PDB entry 4URU | X-ray diffraction, 2.83 A resolution | chains R and S

[Chain R]
Protein: Gtpase hras
Source organism: Homo sapiens
UniProtKB: P01112 (RASH_HUMAN); numbering as in UniProt (aligned over 1-166)
Sequence (185 residues; row label = number of the first residue in the row; numbers below 1 keep their minus sign (Met-18 is residue -18)):
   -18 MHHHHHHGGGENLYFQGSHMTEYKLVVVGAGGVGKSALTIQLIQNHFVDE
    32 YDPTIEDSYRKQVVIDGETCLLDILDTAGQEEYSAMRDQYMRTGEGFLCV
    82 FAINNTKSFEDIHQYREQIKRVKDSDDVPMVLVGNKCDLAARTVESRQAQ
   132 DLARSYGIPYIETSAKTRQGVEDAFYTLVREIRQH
Unresolved in the structure: -18 to -1
Sequence notes: expression tag (-18 to 0)
Curated features (UniProtKB/Swiss-Prot):
  - region: His166 (Hypervariable region)
  - motif: Tyr32 to Tyr40 (Effector region)
  - binding site (GTP): Gly13 to Ala18, Val29 to Thr35, Ala59, Gly60, Asn116 to Asp119, Ser145 to Lys147
  - modified residue: Met1 (N-acetylmethionine), Thr2 (N-acetylthreonine), Cys118 (S-nitrosocysteine)
  - glycosylation: Thr35 (Microbial infection: O-linked (Glc) threonine)
  - natural variant: Gly12 (G12A: In CSTLO; G12C: In CSTLO; G12D: In CSTLO; G12E: In CSTLO; G12S: In CSTLO and CMEMS; G12V: In CSTLO, bladder carcinoma and CMEMS), Gly13 (G13C: In CSTLO; G13D: In CSTLO; G13R: In SFM), Gln22 (Q22K: In CMEMS), Glu37 (E37EE: In CSTLO), Thr58 (T58I: In CSTLO), Gln61 (Q61K: In NMTC2; Q61L: In melanoma), Glu63 (E63K: In CMEMS), Ser89 (S89C: Found in a patient with severe fetal hydrops and pleural effusion; uncertain significance), Lys117 (K117R: In CSTLO), Ala146 (A146T: In CSTLO; A146V: In CSTLO)
  - mutagenesis: Ser17 (S17N: Dominant negative. Prevents PLCE1 EGF-induced recruitment to plasma membrane. No effect on subcellular location of isoform 2), Asn26 (N26G: Loss of interaction with PLCE1; when associated with V-12), Val29 (V29A: No effect on interaction with PLCE1; when associated with V-12), Tyr32 (Y32F: Loss of interaction and recruitment to plasma membrane of PLCE1; when associated with V-12), Pro34 (P34G: No effect on interaction with PLCE1; when associated with V-12), Thr35 (T35S: Loss of interaction with PLCE1; when associated with V-12), Glu37 (E37G: No effect on interaction with PLCE1; when associated with V-12), Asp38 (D38N: No effect on interaction with PLCE1; when associated with V-12), Ser39 (S39C: No effect on interaction with PLCE1; when associated with V-12), Ala59 (A59T: Loss of GTPase activity and creation of an autophosphorylation site), Gln61 (Q61I: Moderately increased transformation of cultured cell lines; Q61R: Promotes interaction with SHOC2 and PP1C; Q61V: Strongly increased transformation of cultured cell lines), Ala83 (A83T: GTP-binding activity reduced by factor of 30), 4 further mutagenesis entries in UniProt

[Chain S]
Protein: Son of sevenless homolog 1
Source organism: Homo sapiens
UniProtKB: Q07889 (SOS1_HUMAN); numbering as in UniProt (aligned over 564-1049)
Sequence (487 residues; each row starts with the number of its first residue):
   563 MEEQMRLPSADVYRFAEPDSEENIIFEENMQPKAGIPIIKAGTVIKLIER
   613 LTYHMYADPNFVRTFLTTYRSFCKPQELLSLIIERFEIPEPEPTEADRIA
   663 IENGDQPLSAELKRFRKEYIQPVQLRVLNVCRHWVEHHFYDFERDAYLLQ
   713 RMEEFIGTVRGKAMKKWVESITKIIQRKKIARDNGPGHNITFQSSPPTVE
   763 WHISRPGHIETFDLLTLHPIEIARQLTLLESDLYRAVQPSELVGSVWTKE
   813 DKEINSPNLLKMIRHTTNLTLWFEKCIVETENLEERVAVVSRIIEILQVF
   863 QELNNFNGVLEVVSAMNSSPVYRLDHTFEQIPSRQKKILEEAHELSEDHY
   913 KKYLAKLRSINPPCVPFFGIYLTNILKTEEGNPEVLKRHGKELINFSKRR
   963 KVAEITGEIQQYQNQPYCLRVESDIKRFFENLNPMGNSMEKEFTDYLFNK
  1013 SLEIEPRNPKPLPRFPKKYSYPLKSPGVRPSNPRPGT
Unresolved in the structure: 563-566, 654-669, 744-753, 1046-1049
Sequence notes: expression tag (563)
Residues lining bound ligands: ligands (6W2; 4-methoxy-N-(1,3-thiazol-2-yl)benzenesulfonamide): Met878, Asn879, Tyr884, Phe890, Leu901, Glu902, His905
What the authors report for this chain:
  - binding site for ligands: Phe890, His905

[Interface between chain R and chain S]
Contacting residue pairs (72):
  Gly13(R) with Thr810(S)
  Gly15(R) with Glu942(S)
  Ser17(R) with Glu942(S), hydrogen bond
  Ile21(R) with Lys939(S); Gly943(S)
  Gln25(R) with Gly943(S)
  Asp30(R) with Gly943(S); Asn944(S); Pro945(S)
  Glu31(R) with Gly943(S); Asn944(S); Lys963(S), salt bridge
  Tyr32(R) with Lys939(S); Gly943(S); Asn944(S), hydrogen bond (backbone-side chain); Lys963(S)
  Pro34(R) with Asn936(S); Lys939(S); Thr940(S)
  Tyr40(R) with His911(S)
  Asp54(R) with His911(S), salt bridge
  Ile55(R) with His911(S)
  Asp57(R) with Thr935(S); Lys939(S), hydrogen bond (backbone-side chain)
  Thr58(R) with Thr935(S)
  Ala59(R) with Thr935(S), hydrogen bond (backbone-side chain); Leu938(S)
  Gly60(R) with Trp809(S), hydrogen bond (backbone-side chain); Leu934(S); Leu938(S)
  Gln61(R) with Phe929(S); Gly931(S), hydrogen bond (side chain-backbone); Thr935(S), hydrogen bond
  Glu63(R) with Lys814(S), salt bridge; Leu822(S); Ile825(S); Arg826(S), salt bridge; Thr829(S), hydrogen bond (backbone-side chain)
  Tyr64(R) with Met824(S); Ile825(S); Thr829(S); Phe929(S), hydrophobic; Phe930(S); Gly931(S)
  Ser65(R) with Thr829(S)
  Ala66(R) with Thr832(S); Ser876(S)
  Met67(R) with Ser876(S); Tyr912(S); Phe929(S), hydrophobic
  Arg68(R) with Glu1002(S), salt bridge
  Asp69(R) with Asn879(S); Ser880(S); Ser881(S), hydrogen bond (side chain-backbone)
  Gln70(R) with Val875(S); Ser876(S), hydrogen bond; Asn879(S); His905(S); Ser908(S)
  Tyr71(R) with Tyr912(S), hydrogen bond; Phe929(S)
  Arg73(R) with Asn879(S), hydrogen bond (side chain-backbone); Ser880(S); Ser881(S); Tyr884(S)
  Gln95(R) with Lys1003(S), hydrogen bond
  Arg102(R) with Ser881(S); Thr1006(S); Asp1007(S), salt bridge; Phe1010(S)
  Val103(R) with Ser881(S)
  Asp105(R) with Arg1019(S), salt bridge
Interface residues without a listed pair, chain R (34 interface residues in all): Asp33, Thr35, Leu56
Interface residues without a listed pair, chain S (45 interface residues in all): Thr828, Leu833, Glu836, Pro882, Asp910, Ile932

[In short]
The interface between chain R and chain S involves 34 residues on one side and 45 on the other; the contacts
include 13 hydrogen bonds and 7 salt bridges. Polar pairs include Glu31(R)-Lys963(S), Asp54(R)-His911(S) and
Glu63(R)-Lys814(S). Chain S binds ligands. The paper reports a binding site for ligands at Phe890(S) and
His905(S).
Here chain R is Gtpase hras and chain S is Son of sevenless homolog 1, both from Homo sapiens. Entry 4URU (The
crystal structure of H-Ras and SOS in complex with ligands) was determined by X-ray diffraction, deposited
together with 4URV, 4URW, 4URX, 4URY, 4URZ, 4US0 and 4US2.
